PDB entry 6BRR | X-ray diffraction, 2.97 A resolution | chains A and E of the 6 polymer chains in the assembly

Chain A:
Protein: DNA (cytosine-5)-methyltransferase 3A
Source organism: Homo sapiens
Notes: EC 2.1.1.37
UniProt: Q9Y6K1 (DNM3A_HUMAN), isoform Q9Y6K1-2; residues 628-912 here correspond to UniProt positions 439-723 (UniProt number = residue number - 189)
Sequence (285 residues; row label = number of the first residue in the row):
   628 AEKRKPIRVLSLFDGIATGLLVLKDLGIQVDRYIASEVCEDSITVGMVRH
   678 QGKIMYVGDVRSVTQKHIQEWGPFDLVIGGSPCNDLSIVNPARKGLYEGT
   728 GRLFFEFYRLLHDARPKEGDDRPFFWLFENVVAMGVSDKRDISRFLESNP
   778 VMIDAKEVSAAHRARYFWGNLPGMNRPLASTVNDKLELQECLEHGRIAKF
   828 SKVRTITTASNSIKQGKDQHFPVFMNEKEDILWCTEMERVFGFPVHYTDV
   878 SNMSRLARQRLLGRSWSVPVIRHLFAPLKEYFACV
Differences from the reference sequence: engineered mutation Ala836 (Arg647 in Q9Y6K1)
Residues lining bound ligands: S-adenosylhomocysteine (SAH): Phe640, Asp641, Gly642, Ile643, Thr645, Ser663, Glu664, Val665, Cys666, Ser669, Gly685, Asp686, Val687, Arg688, Gly707, Ser708, Pro709, Leu730, Arg891, Ser892, Trp893
Reported in the primary citation:
  - mutagenesis - V716G: abolished catalytic activity
  - disease-associated variants - V716D, P718L, R792H, T835M, N838D, K841E: decreased catalytic activity

Chain E:
Molecule: 25-nt DNA strand
Sequence (25 nucleotides; numbered 422 to 446; the number before each row is that of its first residue):
   422 GCATGXGTTCTAATTAGAACGCATG
Modified / non-standard residues: PYO (1-(beta-D-ribofuranosyl)-pyrimidin-2-one-5'-phosphate) at position 427

Interface between chain A and chain E:
Pairs across the interface - 21 pairs, chain A then chain E:
  Ile715(A) - DA444(E)  base contact
  Ile715(A) - DT445(E)  sugar contact
  Val716(A) - DG442(E)  hydrogen bond to the base
  Pro718(A) - DG442(E)  sugar contact
  Arg720(A) - DA444(E)  hydrogen bond to the sugar
  Met761(A) - DT445(E)  sugar contact
  Gly762(A) - DT445(E)  phosphate contact
  Val763(A) - DT445(E)  hydrogen bond to the phosphate
  Val763(A) - DG446(E)  phosphate contact
  Ser837(A) - DA437(E)  sugar contact
  Ser837(A) - DG438(E)  phosphate contact
  Asn838(A) - DG438(E)  sugar contact
  Asn838(A) - DA439(E)  hydrogen bond to the phosphate
  Lys841(A) - DA439(E)  salt bridge to the phosphate
  Ile858(A) - DG438(E)  phosphate contact
  Ser881(A) - DT436(E)  hydrogen bond to the phosphate
  Arg882(A) - DA437(E)  hydrogen bond to the phosphate
  Arg882(A) - DG438(E)  salt bridge to the phosphate
  Leu883(A) - DT436(E)  phosphate contact
  Leu883(A) - DA437(E)  hydrogen bond to the phosphate
  Arg887(A) - DT436(E)  salt bridge to the phosphate
Interface residues without a listed pair, chain A (18 interface residues in all): Val759, Tyr793, Ala884
Interface residues without a listed pair, chain E (10 interface residues in all): DC441, DC443

Summary:
18 residues of chain A and 10 residues of chain E are in contact; the contacts include 7 hydrogen bonds and 3
salt bridges. Polar pairs include Val716(A)-DG442(E), Arg720(A)-DA444(E) and Val763(A)-DT445(E). The paper
reports that V716D, P718L and R792H of chain A, among others, reduce catalytic activity; V716G of chain A
abolishes catalytic activity; 7 substitutions were tested in all.
Chain A is DNA (cytosine-5)-methyltransferase 3A (Homo sapiens) and chain E is a 25-nt DNA strand; the
structure, Crystal structure of DNMT3A (R836A)-DNMT3L in complex with DNA containing two CpG sites, was
determined by X-ray diffraction, deposited together with 5YX2 and 6F57.
